1UB4 - chains A and C of the 3 polymer chains in the assembly; structure by X-ray diffraction, 1.70 A resolution.

[Chain A]
Name: MazF protein
Source organism: Escherichia coli
UniProt: P33645 (CHPA_ECOLI); residue numbers follow UniProt; this construct covers 2-111
Chain sequence (110 residues; row label = number of the first residue in the row):
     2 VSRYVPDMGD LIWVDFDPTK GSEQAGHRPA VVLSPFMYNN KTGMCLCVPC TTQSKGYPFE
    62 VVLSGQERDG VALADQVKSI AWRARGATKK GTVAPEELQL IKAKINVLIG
Unresolved in the structure: 20-26

[Chain C]
Name: MazE protein
Source organism: Escherichia coli
UniProt: P18534 (CHPR_ECOLI); residues 401-482 here correspond to UniProt positions 1-82 (UniProt number = residue number - 400)
Chain sequence (85 residues; numbered 398 to 482; the number before each row is that of its first residue):
   398 GPHMIHSSVK RWGNSPAVRI PATLMQALNL NIDDEVKIDL VDGKLIIEPV RKEPVFTLAE
   458 LVNDITPENL HENIDWGEPK DKEVW
Unresolved in the structure: 398-401, 477-482
Differences from the reference sequence: cloning artifact (398-400)

[How chain A and chain C interact]
Pairs across the interface (56; chain A residue first):
  Asp8(A) - Ile429(C)
  Met9(A) - Asn428(C)
  Met9(A) - Ile429(C)
  Met9(A) - Asp430(C)
  Gly10(A) - Asp430(C)
  Phe17(A) - Trp473(C)
  Phe17(A) - Gly474(C)
  Phe17(A) - Glu475(C)
  Asp18(A) - Glu475(C)  hydrogen bond (backbone-backbone)
  Asp18(A) - Pro476(C)
  Arg29(A) - Ile471(C)
  Arg29(A) - Asp472(C)
  Pro36(A) - Asn428(C)
  Met38(A) - Gln423(C)
  Cys48(A) - Trp473(C)  hydrophobic
  Pro50(A) - Ile471(C)  hydrophobic
  Pro50(A) - Trp473(C)  hydrophobic
  Gln54(A) - His468(C)
  Lys56(A) - Glu465(C)
  Lys56(A) - Asn466(C)
  Lys56(A) - Leu467(C)  hydrogen bond (side chain-backbone)
  Lys56(A) - His468(C)
  Gly57(A) - Asn466(C)
  Tyr58(A) - Ile462(C)  hydrophobic
  Tyr58(A) - Asn466(C)
  Tyr58(A) - Leu467(C)  hydrophobic
  Tyr58(A) - His468(C)
  Pro59(A) - Leu458(C)
  Pro59(A) - Asp461(C)
  Pro59(A) - Ile462(C)  hydrophobic
  Pro59(A) - Asn466(C)
  Phe60(A) - Leu458(C)  hydrophobic
  Glu61(A) - His468(C)  salt bridge
  Leu74(A) - His468(C)
  Gln77(A) - Glu469(C)  hydrogen bond (side chain-backbone)
  Gln77(A) - Asn470(C)
  Gln77(A) - Ile471(C)  hydrogen bond (side chain-backbone)
  Lys79(A) - Trp473(C)
  Arg86(A) - Trp473(C)  hydrogen bond (side chain-backbone)
  Arg86(A) - Gly474(C)  hydrogen bond (side chain-backbone)
  Arg86(A) - Glu475(C)  salt bridge
  Val94(A) - Asp430(C)
  Pro96(A) - Asp430(C)
  Pro96(A) - Glu432(C)
  Glu97(A) - Glu432(C)
  Leu99(A) - Asp430(C)
  Gln100(A) - Glu432(C)  hydrogen bond
  Gln100(A) - Pro451(C)
  Leu101(A) - Pro451(C)  hydrophobic
  Leu101(A) - Phe453(C)  hydrophobic
  Ala104(A) - Pro451(C)
  Ala104(A) - Phe453(C)  hydrophobic
  Lys105(A) - Phe453(C)
  Val108(A) - Phe453(C)
  Val108(A) - Leu455(C)  hydrophobic
  Leu109(A) - Leu455(C)  hydrophobic
Other interface residues (no listed pair), chain A (38 interface residues in all): Val15, Ala31, Val49, Thr52, Ile81, Ala95, Lys103
Other interface residues (no listed pair), chain C (26 interface residues in all): Asp431, Glu450, Thr454

[Summary]
The interface between chain A and chain C involves 38 residues on one side and 26 on the other; the contacts
include 7 hydrogen bonds and 2 salt bridges. Polar contacts include Glu61(A)-His468(C), Arg86(A)-Glu475(C) and
Lys56(A)-Leu467(C).
Here chain A is MazF protein and chain C is MazE protein, both from Escherichia coli. Entry 1UB4 (crystal
structure of MazEF complex) was determined by X-ray diffraction.
